6HTR - chains O and P of the 28 polymer chains in the assembly; structure by X-ray diffraction, 2.60 A resolution.

[Chain O]
Protein: Proteasome subunit alpha type-2
From: Saccharomyces cerevisiae (strain ATCC 204508 / S288c)
UniProt: P23639 (PSA2_YEAST); residue numbers follow UniProt; this construct covers 1-250
Chain sequence (250 residues; row label = number of the first residue in the row):
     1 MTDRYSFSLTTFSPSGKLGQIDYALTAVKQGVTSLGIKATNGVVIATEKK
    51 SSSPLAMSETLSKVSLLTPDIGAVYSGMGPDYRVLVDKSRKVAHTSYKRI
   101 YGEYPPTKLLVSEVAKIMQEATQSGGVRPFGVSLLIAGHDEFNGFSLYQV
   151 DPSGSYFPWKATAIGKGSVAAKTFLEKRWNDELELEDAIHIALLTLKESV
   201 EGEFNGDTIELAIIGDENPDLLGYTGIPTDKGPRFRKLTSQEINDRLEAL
Not modelled in the structure: 220-229
Curated features (UniProtKB/Swiss-Prot):
  - cross-link: Lys108 (Glycyl lysine isopeptide (Lys-Gly) (interchain with G-Cter in ubiquitin))

[Chain P]
Protein: Proteasome subunit alpha type-3
From: Saccharomyces cerevisiae (strain ATCC 204508 / S288c)
Notes: EC 3.4.25.1
UniProt: P23638 (PSA3_YEAST); residues 0-257 here correspond to UniProt positions 1-258 (UniProt number = residue number + 1)
Chain sequence (258 residues; numbered 0 to 257; the number before each row is that of its first residue; numbering starts at 0):
     0 MGSRRYDSRTTIFSPEGRLYQVEYALESISHAGTAIGIMASDGIVLAAER
    50 KVTSTLLEQDTSTEKLYKLNDKIAVAVAGLTADAEILINTARIHAQNYLK
   100 TYNEDIPVEILVRRLSDIKQGYTQHGGLRPFGVSFIYAGYDDRYGYQLYT
   150 SNPSGNYTGWKAISVGANTSAAQTLLQMDYKDDMKVDDAIELALKTLSKT
   200 TDSSALTYDRLEFATIRKGANDGEVYQKIFKPQEIKDILVKTGITKKDED
   250 EEADEDMK
Not modelled in the structure: 0, 245-257
Curated features (UniProtKB/Swiss-Prot):
  - cross-link (Glycyl lysine isopeptide (Lys-Gly)): Lys99 (interchain with G-Cter in ubiquitin), Lys198 (interchain with G-Cter in ubiquitin), Lys230 (interchain with G-Cter in ubiquitin)

[How chain O and chain P interact]
Contacting residue pairs - 67 pairs, chain O then chain P:
  Arg4(O) with Ser2(P), hydrogen bond (backbone-side chain)
  Tyr5(O) with Ser2(P); Tyr5(P)
  Ser6(O) with Gly125(P); Leu127(P)
  Phe7(O) with Ser2(P); Tyr5(P); Asp6(P); Gly126(P)
  Ser8(O) with Gly126(P), hydrogen bond (backbone-backbone); Leu127(P); Arg128(P), hydrogen bond (side chain-backbone)
  Thr10(O) with Arg128(P)
  Thr11(O) with Ser7(P); Thr9(P); Gln20(P)
  Phe12(O) with Gln20(P); Tyr23(P); Ala24(P), hydrophobic; Ser27(P); Leu79(P), hydrophobic; Arg128(P); Pro129(P); Gly131(P)
  Ser13(O) with Tyr23(P)
  Pro14(O) with Tyr23(P), hydrophobic; Glu26(P)
  Ser15(O) with Glu26(P); His30(P)
  Gly16(O) with Tyr23(P); Ser27(P), hydrogen bond (backbone-side chain)
  Leu18(O) with Leu79(P), hydrophobic; Arg128(P)
  Lys38(O) with Glu57(P), salt bridge
  Ser112(O) with Glu84(P)
  Lys116(O) with Ile85(P)
  Gln119(O) with Ala81(P); Asp82(P), hydrogen bond; Ile85(P); Arg128(P)
  Thr122(O) with Arg128(P), hydrogen bond (backbone-side chain)
  Gln123(O) with Tyr121(P); Leu127(P); Arg128(P), hydrogen bond (side chain-backbone); Phe130(P)
  Gly125(O) with Leu127(P)
  Ser153(O) with Ala81(P)
  Gly154(O) with Ala81(P)
  Ser155(O) with Ala81(P)
  Tyr156(O) with Glu84(P), hydrogen bond
  Phe157(O) with Leu56(P), hydrophobic
  Pro158(O) with Leu56(P); Glu57(P), hydrogen bond (backbone-backbone); Thr60(P); Ser61(P)
  Trp159(O) with Ser53(P); Leu55(P); Leu56(P)
  Lys160(O) with Thr54(P); Leu55(P), hydrogen bond (backbone-backbone); Leu56(P); Glu57(P)
  Ala161(O) with Leu55(P)
  Leu175(O) with Leu55(P), hydrophobic
  Glu176(O) with Ser53(P); Thr54(P); Leu55(P)
Interface residues without a listed pair, chain O (35 interface residues in all): Ser124, Tyr148, Lys172, Trp179
Interface residues without a listed pair, chain P (32 interface residues in all): Thr80

[Summary]
35 residues of chain O and 32 residues of chain P are in contact, with 10 hydrogen bonds and 1 salt bridge.
Polar contacts include Lys38(O)-Glu57(P), Arg4(O)-Ser2(P) and Ser8(O)-Arg128(P).
Here chain O is Proteasome subunit alpha type-2 and chain P is Proteasome subunit alpha type-3, both from
Saccharomyces cerevisiae (strain ATCC 204508 / S288c). Entry 6HTR (Yeast 20S proteasome with human beta2c
(S171G) in complex with 13) was determined by X-ray diffraction, deposited together with 6HTB, 6HTC, 6HTD,
6HTP, 6HUB, 6HUC and 30 further entries.
